Entry 3TAP (X-ray diffraction, 1.66 A resolution); this record covers chains A and B of the 3 polymer chains in the assembly.

[Chain A]
Protein: DNA polymerase I
Notes: EC 2.7.7.7; fragment: Bacillus Fragment
Reference sequence: C9RTX7 (C9RTX7_GEOSY); numbering as in UniProt (aligned over 285-876)
Sequence (592 residues; numbered 285 to 876; the number before each row is that of its first residue):
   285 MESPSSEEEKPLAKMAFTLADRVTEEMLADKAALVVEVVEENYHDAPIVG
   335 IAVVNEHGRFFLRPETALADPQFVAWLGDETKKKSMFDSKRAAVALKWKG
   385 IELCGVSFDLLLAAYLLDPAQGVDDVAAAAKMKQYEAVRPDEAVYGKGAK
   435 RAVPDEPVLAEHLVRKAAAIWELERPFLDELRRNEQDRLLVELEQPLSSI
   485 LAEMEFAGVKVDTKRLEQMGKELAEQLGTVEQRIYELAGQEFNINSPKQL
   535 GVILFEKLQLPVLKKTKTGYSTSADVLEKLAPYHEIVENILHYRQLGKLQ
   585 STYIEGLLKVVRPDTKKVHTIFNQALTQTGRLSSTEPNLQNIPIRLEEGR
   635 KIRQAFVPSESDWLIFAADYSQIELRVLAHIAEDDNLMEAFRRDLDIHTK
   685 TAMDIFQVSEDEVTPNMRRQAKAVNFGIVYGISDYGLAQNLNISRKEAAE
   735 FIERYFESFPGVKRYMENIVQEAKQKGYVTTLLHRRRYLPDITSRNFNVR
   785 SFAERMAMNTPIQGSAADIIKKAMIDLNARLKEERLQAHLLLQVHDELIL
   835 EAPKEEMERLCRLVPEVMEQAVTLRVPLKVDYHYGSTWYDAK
Unresolved in the structure: 285-296
Metal / ion sites: Mg2+: Asp-653, Tyr-654, Asp-830

[Chain B]
Molecule: 12-nt DNA strand
Sequence (12 nucleotides; each row starts with the number of its first residue):
    18 GCGATCACGCAC
Unresolved in the structure: 18

[Interface between chain A and chain B]
Contacting residue pairs (30):
  Lys-431(A) / DA21(B)  phosphate contact
  Gly-432(A) / DG20(B)  phosphate contact
  Ala-433(A) / DG20(B)  hydrogen bond to the phosphate
  Thr-550(A) / DA24(B)  phosphate contact
  Thr-550(A) / DC25(B)  phosphate contact
  Lys-551(A) / DA24(B)  phosphate contact
  Thr-552(A) / DA24(B)  hydrogen bond to the phosphate
  Ser-555(A) / DC25(B)  phosphate contact
  Thr-556(A) / DC25(B)  hydrogen bond to the phosphate
  Ser-557(A) / DC25(B)  hydrogen bond to the phosphate
  Ser-557(A) / DG26(B)  phosphate contact
  Ala-558(A) / DG26(B)  hydrogen bond to the phosphate
  Arg-578(A) / DC25(B)  hydrogen bond to the phosphate
  Arg-578(A) / DG26(B)  salt bridge to the phosphate
  Lys-582(A) / DG26(B)  hydrogen bond to the base
  Lys-582(A) / DC27(B)  sugar contact
  Tyr-587(A) / DC27(B)  sugar contact
  Arg-615(A) / DC29(B)  hydrogen bond to the base
  Gln-624(A) / DA28(B)  sugar contact
  Asn-625(A) / DC27(B)  hydrogen bond to the base
  Asn-625(A) / DA28(B)  sugar contact
  Ile-626(A) / DA28(B)  sugar contact
  Pro-627(A) / DC27(B)  phosphate contact
  Pro-627(A) / DA28(B)  phosphate contact
  Ile-628(A) / DA28(B)  hydrogen bond to the phosphate
  Ile-628(A) / DC29(B)  phosphate contact
  Arg-629(A) / DA28(B)  hydrogen bond to the phosphate
  Val-828(A) / DC29(B)  sugar contact
  His-829(A) / DC29(B)  sugar contact
  Asp-830(A) / DC29(B)  phosphate contact
Other interface residues (no listed pair), chain A (27 interface residues in all): Pro-531, Tyr-554, Gln-579, Arg-637
Other interface residues (no listed pair), chain B (9 interface residues in all): DC23

[Summary]
27 residues of chain A and 9 residues of chain B are in contact; the contacts include 11 hydrogen bonds and 1
salt bridge. Polar pairs include Lys-582(A)/DG26(B), Arg-615(A)/DC29(B) and Asn-625(A)/DC27(B). Asp-653(A),
Tyr-654(A) and Asp-830(A) coordinate Mg2+.
Chain A is DNA polymerase I and chain B is a 12-nt DNA strand; the structure, Crystal Structure of Bacillus
DNA Polymerase I Large Fragment Bound to Duplex DNA with Cytosine-Adenine Mismatch ..., was determined by
X-ray diffraction (same publication as 3PV8, 3PX0, 3PX4, 3PX6, 3TAQ, 3TAR, 3THV and 3TI0).
